7PFW - chains f and I of the 11 polymer chains in the assembly; structure by electron microscopy, 5.20 A resolution (low resolution: residue-level contacts below are approximate; hydrogen-bond / salt-bridge calls are withheld).

== Chain f ==
Protein: Histone H4
Source organism: Homo sapiens
Reference sequence: P62805 (H4_HUMAN); residues 0-102 here correspond to UniProt positions 1-103 (UniProt number = residue number + 1)
Chain sequence (103 residues; each row starts with the number of its first residue; numbering starts at 0):
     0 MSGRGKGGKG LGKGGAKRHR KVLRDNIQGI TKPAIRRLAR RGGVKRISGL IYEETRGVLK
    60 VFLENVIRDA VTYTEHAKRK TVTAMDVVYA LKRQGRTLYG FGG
Disordered / not traced: 0-19
Curated features (UniProtKB/Swiss-Prot):
  - DNA-binding region: Lys16 to Lys20
  - modified residue: Ser1 (N-acetylserine), Arg3 (Asymmetric dimethylarginine), Lys5 (N6-(2-hydroxyisobutyryl)lysine), Lys8 (N6-(2-hydroxyisobutyryl)lysine), Lys12 (N6-(2-hydroxyisobutyryl)lysine), Lys16 (N6-(2-hydroxyisobutyryl)lysine), Lys20 (N6,N6,N6-trimethyllysine), Lys31 (N6-(2-hydroxyisobutyryl)lysine), Lys44 (N6-(2-hydroxyisobutyryl)lysine), Ser47 (Phosphoserine), Tyr51 (Phosphotyrosine), Lys59 (N6-(2-hydroxyisobutyryl)lysine), Lys77 (N6-(2-hydroxyisobutyryl)lysine), Lys79 (N6-(2-hydroxyisobutyryl)lysine), Thr80 (Phosphothreonine), Tyr88 (Phosphotyrosine), Lys91 (N6-(2-hydroxyisobutyryl)lysine)
  - cross-link (Glycyl lysine isopeptide (Lys-Gly)): Lys12 (interchain with G-Cter in SUMO2), Lys20 (interchain with G-Cter in SUMO2), Lys31 (interchain with G-Cter in SUMO2), Lys59 (interchain with G-Cter in SUMO2), Lys79 (interchain with G-Cter in SUMO2), Lys91 (interchain with G-Cter in SUMO2)

== Chain I ==
Molecule: 167-nt DNA strand
Source organism: synthetic construct
Sequence (167 nucleotides; each row starts with the number of its first residue):
   228 CCACTGGCCA CTGGAGAATC CCGGTGCCGA GGCCGCTCAA TTGGTCGTAG ACAGCTCTAG
   288 CACCGCTTAA ACGCACGTAC GCGCTGTCCC CCGCGTTTTA ACCGCCAAGG GGATTACTCC
   348 CTAGTCTCCA GGCACGTGTC ACATATATAC ATCCTGTGCA TGTAAGT

== How chain f and chain I interact ==
Pairs across the interface - 14 pairs, chain f then chain I:
  Arg35(f) with DC319(I)
  Arg39(f) with DG320(I)
  Arg45(f) with DC317(I); DC318(I); DC319(I)
  Ile46(f) with DC318(I); DC319(I)
  Ser47(f) with DC318(I)
  Gly48(f) with DC318(I)
  Arg78(f) with DG339(I)
  Lys79(f) with DG338(I); DG339(I)
  Thr80(f) with DG338(I); DG339(I)
Also at the interface, not in a pair above, chain f (11 interface residues in all): Lys44, Lys77

== Summary ==
11 residues of chain f face 6 of chain I across their interface. UniProt lists a DNA-binding region on chain
f.
Here chain f is Histone H4 (Homo sapiens) and chain I is a 167-nt DNA strand (synthetic construct). Entry 7PFW
(Nucleosome 2 of the 4x207 nucleosome array containing H1) was determined by electron microscopy, deposited
together with 7PET, 7PEU, 7PEV, 7PEW, 7PEX, 7PEY and 16 further entries.
